Entry 6SOZ (X-ray diffraction, 3.42 A resolution); this record covers chains B and C of the 3 polymer chains in the assembly.

Chain B:
Name: ESAG7, subunit of heterodimeric transferrin receptor
Source organism: Trypanosoma brucei
UniProtKB: Q8WPU2 (Q8WPU2_9TRYP); residue numbers follow UniProt; this construct covers 1-338
Amino-acid sequence (338 residues; row label = number of the first residue in the row):
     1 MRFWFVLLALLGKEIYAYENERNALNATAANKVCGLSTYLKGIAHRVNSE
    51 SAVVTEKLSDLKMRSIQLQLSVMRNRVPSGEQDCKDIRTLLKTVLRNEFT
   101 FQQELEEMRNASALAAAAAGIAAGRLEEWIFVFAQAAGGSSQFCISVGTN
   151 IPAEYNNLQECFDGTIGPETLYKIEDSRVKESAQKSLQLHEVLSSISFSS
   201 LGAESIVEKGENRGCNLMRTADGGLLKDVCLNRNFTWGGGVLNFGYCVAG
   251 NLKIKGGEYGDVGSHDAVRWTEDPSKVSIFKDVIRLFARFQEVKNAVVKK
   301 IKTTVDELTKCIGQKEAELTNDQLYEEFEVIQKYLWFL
Disordered / not traced: 1-17, 338
Curated features (UniProtKB/Swiss-Prot):
  - glycosylation (N-linked (GlcNAc...) asparagine): N26, N110, N234
Disulfides: C34-C161, C84-C311, C144-C215, C230-C247
Covalently attached groups: N-acetylglucosamine (NAG) linked to N26, N110, N234
What the authors report for this chain:
  - post-translational modification sites: N26, N110, N234

Chain C:
Name: Serotransferrin
Source organism: Homo sapiens
UniProtKB: P02787 (TRFE_HUMAN); residues 3-679 here correspond to UniProt positions 22-698 (UniProt number = residue number + 19)
Amino-acid sequence (677 residues; each row starts with the number of its first residue):
     3 DKTVRWCAVSEHEATKCQSFRDHMKSVIPSDGPSVACVKKASYLDCIRAI
    53 AANEADAVTLDAGLVYDAYLAPNNLKPVVAEFYGSKEDPQTFYYAVAVVK
   103 KDSGFQMNQLRGKKSCHTGLGRSAGWNIPIGLLYCDLPEPRKPLEKAVAN
   153 FFSGSCAPCADGTDFPQLCQLCPGCGCSTLNQYFGYSGAFKCLKDGAGDV
   203 AFVKHSTIFENLANKADRDQYELLCLDNTRKPVDEYKDCHLAQVPSHTVV
   253 ARSMGGKEDLIWELLNQAQEHFGKDKSKEFQLFSSPHGKDLLFKDSAHGF
   303 LKVPPRMDAKMYLGYEYVTAIRNLREGTCPEAPTDECKPVKWCALSHHER
   353 LKCDEWSVNSVGKIECVSAETTEDCIAKIMNGEADAMSLDGGFVYIAGKC
   403 GLVPVLAENYNKSDNCEDTPEAGYFAVAVVKKSASDLTWDNLKGKKSCHT
   453 AVGRTAGWNIPMGLLYNKINHCRFDEFFSEGCAPGSKKDSSLCKLCMGSG
   503 LNLCEPNNKEGYYGYTGAFRCLVEKGDVAFVKHQTVPQNTGGKNPDPWAK
   553 NLNEKDYELLCLDGTRKPVEEYANCHLARAPNHAVVTRKDKEACVHKILR
   603 QQQHLFGSNVTDCSGNFCLFRSETKDLLFRDDTVCLAKLHDRNTYEKYLG
   653 EEYVKAVGNLRKCSTSSLLEACTFRRP
Disordered / not traced: 333-340, 609-626
Construct notes: conflict V429 (Ile448 in P02787)
Curated features (UniProtKB/Swiss-Prot):
  - binding site (Fe(3+)): D63, Y95, Y188, H249, D392, Y426, Y517, H585
  - binding site (hydrogencarbonate): T120, R124, A126, G127, T452, R456, A458, G459
  - modified residue: R23 (Dimethylated arginine), S370 (Phosphoserine), S666 (Phosphoserine)
  - glycosylation: S32 (O-linked (GalNAc...) serine), N413 (N-linked (GlcNAc...) (complex) asparagine), N472 (N-linked (GlcNAc...) asparagine), N611 (N-linked (GlcNAc...) (complex) asparagine)
Disulfides: C9-C48, C19-C39, C118-C194, C137-C331, C158-C174, C161-C179, C171-C177, C227-C241, C345-C377, C355-C368, C402-C674, C418-C637, C450-C523, C474-C665, C484-C498, C495-C506, C563-C577
Metal / ion sites: Fe ion: D392, Y426, Y517, H585

Interface between chain B and chain C:
Contacting residue pairs (34):
  Y18(B) - R324(C)
  Y18(B) - N325(C)
  Y18(B) - E328(C)
  E19(B) - Y68(C)  hydrogen bond
  E19(B) - Y71(C)  hydrogen bond
  E19(B) - L72(C)
  E19(B) - R324(C)  salt bridge
  N20(B) - K312(C)
  N20(B) - R324(C)
  N20(B) - N383(C)
  G138(B) - R352(C)
  G138(B) - D356(C)
  G139(B) - D356(C)
  S140(B) - R352(C)  hydrogen bond (backbone-side chain)
  S140(B) - D356(C)  hydrogen bond
  S140(B) - S359(C)  hydrogen bond
  S141(B) - E367(C)
  S141(B) - C368(C)  hydrogen bond (side chain-backbone)
  Q142(B) - R352(C)  hydrogen bond
  Q142(B) - C368(C)
  N150(B) - S359(C)  hydrogen bond
  N150(B) - G364(C)
  N150(B) - I366(C)  hydrogen bond (side chain-backbone)
  N150(B) - E367(C)
  I151(B) - V360(C)  hydrophobic
  R213(B) - E367(C)  salt bridge
  D222(B) - N76(C)  hydrogen bond
  D228(B) - M256(C)
  C230(B) - N76(C)
  Y246(B) - P74(C)
  C247(B) - A73(C)  hydrophobic
  C247(B) - P74(C)  hydrophobic
  H265(B) - A73(C)
  H265(B) - P74(C)
Interface residues without a listed pair, chain B (18 interface residues in all): A249
Interface residues without a listed pair, chain C (23 interface residues in all): T330, V369, E385

Overview:
Chain B and chain C form an interface of 18 and 23 residues respectively, with 10 hydrogen bonds and 2 salt
bridges. Among the polar pairs are E19(B)-R324(C), R213(B)-E367(C) and E19(B)-Y68(C). Covalently linked
N-acetylglucosamine: at N26(B), N110(B) and N234(B). From the paper: modification sites N26(B), N110(B) and
N234(B).
Here chain B is ESAG7, subunit of heterodimeric transferrin receptor (Trypanosoma brucei) and chain C is
Serotransferrin (Homo sapiens). Entry 6SOZ (Glycosylated Trypanosoma brucei transferrin receptor in complex
with human transferrin) was determined by X-ray diffraction (same publication as 6SOY).
